Entry 8VUH (electron microscopy, 4.42 A resolution (low resolution: residue-level contacts below are approximate; hydrogen-bond / salt-bridge calls are withheld)); this record covers chains B and C of the 8 polymer chains in the assembly.

Chain B:
Name: Glutamate receptor ionotropic, NMDA 2A
Source organism: Homo sapiens
UniProt: Q12879 (NMDE1_HUMAN); the construct lacks a stretch of the UniProt sequence, so the offset changes along the chain: 34-578 = UniProt 34-578; 579-784 = UniProt 599-804; 785-814 = UniProt 812-841
Amino-acid sequence (808 residues; each row starts with the number of its first residue; a row labelled like 578A-578T holds insertion residues (578A, then the next letters in order)):
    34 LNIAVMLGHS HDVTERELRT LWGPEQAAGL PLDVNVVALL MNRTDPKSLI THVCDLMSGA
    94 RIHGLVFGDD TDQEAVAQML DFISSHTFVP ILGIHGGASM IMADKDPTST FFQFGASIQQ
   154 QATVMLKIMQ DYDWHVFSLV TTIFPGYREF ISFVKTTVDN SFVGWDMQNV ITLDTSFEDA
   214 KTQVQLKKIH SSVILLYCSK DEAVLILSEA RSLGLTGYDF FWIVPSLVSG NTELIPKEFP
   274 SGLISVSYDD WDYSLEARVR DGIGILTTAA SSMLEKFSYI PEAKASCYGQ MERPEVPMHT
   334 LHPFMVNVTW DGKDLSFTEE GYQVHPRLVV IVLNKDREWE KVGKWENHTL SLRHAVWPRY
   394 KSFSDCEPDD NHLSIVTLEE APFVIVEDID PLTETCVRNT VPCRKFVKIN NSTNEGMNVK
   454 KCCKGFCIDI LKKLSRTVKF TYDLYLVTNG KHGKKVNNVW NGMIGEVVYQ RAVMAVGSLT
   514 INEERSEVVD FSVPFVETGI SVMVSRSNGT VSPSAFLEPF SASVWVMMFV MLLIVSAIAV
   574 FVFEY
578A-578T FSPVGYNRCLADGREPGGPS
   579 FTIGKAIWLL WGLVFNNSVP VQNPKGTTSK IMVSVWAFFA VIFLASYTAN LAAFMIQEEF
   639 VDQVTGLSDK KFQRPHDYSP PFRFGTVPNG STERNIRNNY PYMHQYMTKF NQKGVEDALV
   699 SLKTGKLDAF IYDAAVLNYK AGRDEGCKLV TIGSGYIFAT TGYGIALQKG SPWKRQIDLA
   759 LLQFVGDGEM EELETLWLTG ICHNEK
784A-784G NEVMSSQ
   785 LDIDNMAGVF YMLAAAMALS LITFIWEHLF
Disordered / not traced: 578A-578T, 784A-784G
Construct notes: conflict Cys578I (Asn587 in Q12879), Asp578L (Lys590 in Q12879), Arg578N (Lys592 in Q12879), Glu578O (Ala593 in Q12879), Gly578Q (His595 in Q12879)
Curated features (UniProtKB/Swiss-Prot):
  - region: Phe579 to Gln600 (Pore-forming)
  - binding site (Zn(2+)): His44, His128, Glu266, Asp282
  - binding site (L-glutamate): Ser511, Thr513, Arg518, Ser669, Thr670, Asp711
  - site: Asn594 (Functional determinant of NMDA receptors)
  - glycosylation (N-linked (GlcNAc...) asparagine): Asn75, Asn340, Asn380, Asn443, Asn444, Asn541, Asn667
Cystine bridges: Cys87-Cys320, Cys429-Cys455, Cys436-Cys456, Cys725-Cys780

Chain C:
Name: Glutamate receptor ionotropic, NMDA 1
Source organism: Homo sapiens
UniProt: Q05586 (NMDZ1_HUMAN); the construct lacks a stretch of the UniProt sequence, so the offset changes along the chain: 26-582 = UniProt 26-582; 583-779 = UniProt 602-798; 780-813 = UniProt 808-841
Amino-acid sequence (816 residues; each row starts with the number of its first residue; a row labelled like 582A-582S holds insertion residues (582A, then the next letters in order)):
    26 IVNIGAVLST RKHEQMFREA VNQANKRHGS WKIQLNATSV THKPNAIQMA LSVCEDLISS
    86 QVYAILVSHP PTPNDHFTPT PVSYTAGFYR IPVLGLTTRM SIYSDKSIHL SFLRTVPPYS
   146 HQSSVWFEMM RVYSWNHIIL LVSDDHEGRA AQKRLETLLE ERESKAEKVL QFDPGTKNVT
   206 ALLMEAKELE ARVIILSASE DDAATVYRAA AMLNMTGSGY VWLVGEREIS GNALRYAPDG
   266 ILGLQLINGK NESAHISDAV GVVAQAVHEL LEKENITDPP RGCVGNTNIW KTGPLFKRVL
   326 MSSKYADGVT GRVEFNEDGD RKFANYSIMN LQRRKLVQVG IYNGTHVIPN DRKIIWPGGE
   386 TEKPRGYQMS TRLKIVTIHQ EPFVYVKPTL SDGTCKEEFT VNGDPVKKVI CTGPNDTSPG
   446 SPRHTVPQCC YGFCIDLLIK LARTMNFTYE VHLVADGKFG TQERVNNSNK KEWNGMMGEL
   506 LSGQADMIVA PLTINNERAQ YIEFSKPFKY QGLTILVKKE IPRSTLDSFM QPFQSTLWLL
   566 VGLSVHVVAV MLYLLDR
582A-582S FSPFGRFKVNSEEEEEDAL
   583 TLSSAMWFSW GVLLNSGIGE GAPRSFSARI LGMVWAGFAM IIVASYTANL AAFLVLDRPE
   643 ERITGINDPR LRNPSDKFIY ATVKQSSVDI YFRRQVELST MYRHMEKHNY ESAAEAIQAV
   703 RDNKLHAFIW DSAVLEFEAS QKCDLVTTGE LFFRSGFGIG MRKDSPWKQN VSLSILKSHE
   763 NGFMEDLDKT WVRYQEC
779A-779I DSRSNAPAT
   780 LTFENMAGVF MLVAGGIVAG IFLIFIEIAY KRHK
Disordered / not traced: 582A-582S, 779A-779I
Construct notes: conflict Arg358 (Asn in Q05586)
Curated features (UniProtKB/Swiss-Prot):
  - region: Leu584 to Pro605 (Pore-forming)
  - binding site (glycine): Pro516, Thr518, Arg523, Ser669, Asp713
  - glycosylation (N-linked (GlcNAc...) asparagine): Asn61, Asn203, Asn239, Asn276, Asn300, Asn350, Asn368, Asn440, Asn471, Asn491, Asn655, Asn752
Cystine bridges: Cys79-Cys308, Cys420-Cys454, Cys436-Cys455, Cys725-Cys779

Interface between chain B and chain C:
Pairs across the interface - 44 pairs, chain B then chain C:
  Ile514(B) with Leu758(C)
  Asn515(B) with Leu758(C)
  Glu516(B) with Leu755(C); Leu758(C); Lys759(C)
  Ser519(B) with Leu755(C); Leu758(C)
  Glu520(B) with Leu755(C)
  Glu530(B) with Tyr535(C); Arg736(C)
  Pro552(B) with Leu780(C)
  Val557(B) with Met785(C)
  Met561(B) with Met785(C)
  Thr606(B) with Ile803(C)
  Lys608(B) with Trp589(C)
  Met610(B) with Ile796(C)
  Ser612(B) with Leu596(C)
  Ala615(B) with Leu596(C)
  Phe616(B) with Leu596(C)
  Ala623(B) with Thr629(C)
  Tyr625(B) with Leu780(C)
  Asn628(B) with Leu780(C)
  Asn673(B) with Glu762(C)
  Asn676(B) with Asn763(C)
  Asn677(B) with Asn763(C); Gly764(C); Glu767(C)
  Phe736(B) with Glu762(C); Asn763(C); Gly764(C); Glu767(C)
  Thr738(B) with Tyr535(C); His761(C)
  Thr739(B) with Tyr535(C)
  Gly740(B) with Tyr535(C)
  Leu757(B) with Asn521(C)
  Leu760(B) with Ile519(C); Asn520(C); Asn521(C); Ala524(C)
  Gln761(B) with Asn521(C)
  Gly764(B) with Tyr673(C); Arg676(C)
  Asp765(B) with Arg676(C)
Interface residues without a listed pair, chain B (35 interface residues in all): Pro527, Trp558, Ala627, Val763, Gly766
Interface residues without a listed pair, chain C (31 interface residues in all): Gln525, Pro532, Phe533, Trp592, Ala633, Gln677, Phe735, Phe782

Overview:
The interface between chain B and chain C involves 35 residues on one side and 31 on the other. Curated
annotation (UniProt) lists 4 Zn2+-binding residues and 6 L-glutamate-binding residues on chain B; 5
glycine-binding residues on chain C.
Here chain B is Glutamate receptor ionotropic, NMDA 2A and chain C is Glutamate receptor ionotropic, NMDA 1,
both from Homo sapiens. Entry 8VUH (Human GluN1-2A IgG 003-102 splayed conformation) was determined by
electron microscopy, deposited together with 8VUJ, 8VUL, 8VUN, 8VUQ, 8VUR, 8VUT, 8VUY and 8VVH.
